PDB entry 5Y0D | X-ray diffraction, 1.99 A resolution | chains G and J of the 10 polymer chains in the assembly

Chain G:
Molecule: Histone H2A type 1-B/E
Source organism: Homo sapiens
UniProtKB: P04908 (H2A1B_HUMAN); residues 0-129 here correspond to UniProt positions 1-130 (UniProt number = residue number + 1)
Chain sequence (133 residues; each row starts with the number of its first residue; numbers below 1 keep their minus sign (Gly-3 is residue -3)):
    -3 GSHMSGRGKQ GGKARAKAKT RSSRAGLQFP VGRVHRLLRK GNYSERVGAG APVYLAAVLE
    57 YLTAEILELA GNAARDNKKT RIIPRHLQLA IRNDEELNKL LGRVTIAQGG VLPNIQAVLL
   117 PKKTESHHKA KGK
Disordered / not traced: -3 to 14, 119-129
Differences from the reference sequence: expression tag (-3 to -1)
Curated features (UniProtKB/Swiss-Prot):
  - modified residue: Ser1 (N-acetylserine), Arg3 (Citrulline), Lys5 (N6-(2-hydroxyisobutyryl)lysine), Lys9 (N6-(2-hydroxyisobutyryl)lysine), Lys13 (N6-(beta-hydroxybutyryl)lysine), Lys36 (N6-(2-hydroxyisobutyryl)lysine), Lys74 (N6-(2-hydroxyisobutyryl)lysine), Lys75 (N6-(2-hydroxyisobutyryl)lysine), Lys95 (N6-(2-hydroxyisobutyryl)lysine), Gln104 (N5-methylglutamine), Lys118 (N6-(2-hydroxyisobutyryl)lysine), Lys119 (N6-crotonyllysine), Thr120 (Phosphothreonine), Lys125 (N6-crotonyllysine)
  - cross-link (Glycyl lysine isopeptide (Lys-Gly)): Lys13 (interchain with G-Cter in ubiquitin), Lys15 (interchain with G-Cter in ubiquitin), Lys119 (interchain with G-Cter in ubiquitin)

Chain J:
Molecule: 146-nt DNA strand
Source organism: Homo sapiens
Sequence (146 nucleotides; numbered 147 to 292; the number before each row is that of its first residue):
   147 ATCAATATCC ACCTGCAGAT TCTACCAAAA GTGTATTTGG AAACTGCTCC ATCAAAAGGC
   207 ATGTTCAGCT GAATTCAGCT GAACATGCCT TTTGATGGAG CAGTTTCCAA ATACACTTTT
   267 GGTAGAATCT GCAGGTGGAT ATTGAT
Bound ions: Mn2+ site 1: DG185, DG186; Mn2+ site 2 near DG217 (its only coordinating residue here); Mn2+ site 3 near DG267 (its only coordinating residue here); Mn2+ site 4 near DG280 (its only coordinating residue here)

Interface between chain G and chain J:
Residue-residue contacts - 9 pairs, chain G then chain J:
  Lys15(G) - DT178(J)  hydrogen bond to the phosphate
  Arg17(G) - DG177(J)  salt bridge to the phosphate
  Arg20(G) - DT178(J)  salt bridge to the phosphate
  Gly28(G) - DG177(J)  phosphate contact
  Arg29(G) - DA176(J)  phosphate contact
  Arg32(G) - DA175(J)  phosphate contact
  Arg32(G) - DA176(J)  salt bridge to the phosphate
  Arg42(G) - DG185(J)  sugar contact
  Arg77(G) - DT166(J)  hydrogen bond to the sugar
Interface residues without a listed pair, chain G (10 interface residues in all): Thr16, Lys74
Interface residues without a listed pair, chain J (10 interface residues in all): DA157, DC158, DA165, DT184

Summary:
The chain G/chain J interface involves 10 residues from each chain, with 2 hydrogen bonds and 3 salt bridges.
Polar pairs include Arg77(G)-DT166(J), Lys15(G)-DT178(J) and Arg17(G)-DG177(J). The Mn2+ site 1 is built by
DG185(J) and DG186(J).
Chain G is Histone H2A type 1-B/E and chain J is a 146-nt DNA strand, both from Homo sapiens; the structure,
Crystal Structure of the human nucleosome containing the H2B E76K mutant, was determined by X-ray diffraction
together with 5Y0C from the same study.
